PDB entry 8FS8 | electron microscopy, 3.04 A resolution | chains B and C of the 11 polymer chains in the assembly

[Chain B]
Protein: Replication factor C subunit 4
Source organism: Saccharomyces cerevisiae
UniProt: P40339 (RFC4_YEAST); residues 1-323 here = UniProt positions 1-323
Amino-acid sequence (323 residues; numbered 1 to 323; the number before each row is that of its first residue):
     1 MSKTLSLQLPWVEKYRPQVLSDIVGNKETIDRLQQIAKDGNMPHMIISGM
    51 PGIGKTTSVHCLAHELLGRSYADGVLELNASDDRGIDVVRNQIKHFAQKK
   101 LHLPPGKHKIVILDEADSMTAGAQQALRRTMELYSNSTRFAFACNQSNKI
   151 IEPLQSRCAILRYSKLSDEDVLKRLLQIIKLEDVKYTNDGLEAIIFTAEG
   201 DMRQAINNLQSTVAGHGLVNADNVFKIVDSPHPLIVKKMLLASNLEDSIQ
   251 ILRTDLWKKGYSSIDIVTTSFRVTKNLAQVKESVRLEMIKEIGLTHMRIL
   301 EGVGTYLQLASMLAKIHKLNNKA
Disordered / not traced: 1-4
Ion coordination: Mg2+: T56 (together with ATP-gamma-S)
Residues lining bound ligands:
  - ATP-gamma-S (AGS; phosphothiophosphoric acid-adenylate ester), molecule 1: V12, E13, Y15, R16, P17, D22, I23, V24, G25, M50, P51, G52, I53, G54, K55, T56, T57, N145, L166, R174, M202, R203
  - ATP-gamma-S (AGS), molecule 2: R128, E132, P153, S156
Swiss-Prot annotation at these positions:
  - binding site (ATP): V12, V24, G49 to T57, N145, R203

[Chain C]
Protein: Replication factor C subunit 3
Source organism: Saccharomyces cerevisiae
UniProt: P38629 (RFC3_YEAST); numbering as in UniProt (aligned over 1-336)
Amino-acid sequence (336 residues; numbered 1 to 336; the number before each row is that of its first residue):
     1 MSTSTEKRSKENLPWVEKYRPETLDEVYGQNEVITTVRKFVDEGKLPHLL
    51 FYGPPGTGKTSTIVALAREIYGKNYSNMVLELNASDDRGIDVVRNQIKDF
   101 ASTRQIFSKGFKLIILDEADAMTNAAQNALRRVIERYTKNTRFCVLANYA
   151 HKLTPALLSRCTRFRFQPLPQEAIERRIANVLVHEKLKLSPNAEKALIEL
   201 SNGDMRRVLNVLQSCKATLDNPDEDEISDDVIYECCGAPRPSDLKAVLKS
   251 ILEDDWGTAHYTLNKVRSAKGLALIDLIEGIVKILEDYELQNEETRVHLL
   301 TKLADIEYSISKGGNDQIQGSAVIGAIKASFENETV
Disordered / not traced: 1-8, 336
Ion coordination: Mg2+: T60 (together with ATP-gamma-S)
Residues lining bound ligands:
  - ATP-gamma-S (AGS; phosphothiophosphoric acid-adenylate ester), molecule 1: V16, Y19, R20, P21, E26, V27, Y28, P55, G56, T57, G58, K59, T60, S61, D117, N148, L169, R177, M205, R206, L209
  - ATP-gamma-S (AGS), molecule 2: R131, A156, R160
Swiss-Prot annotation at these positions:
  - binding site (ATP): V16 to Y19, R20, Y28, G53 to S61, N148, R206
  - modified residue: S2 (N-acetylserine)

[How chain B and chain C interact]
Residue-residue contacts (97):
  L5(B) with K109(C), hydrogen bond (backbone-backbone); G110(C)
  S6(B) with G44(C), hydrogen bond (side chain-backbone); K45(C), hydrogen bond (side chain-backbone); F111(C)
  Q8(B) with K45(C); R142(C), hydrogen bond (backbone-side chain)
  L9(B) with K45(C), hydrogen bond (backbone-side chain)
  P10(B) with K45(C); T138(C); R142(C)
  W11(B) with K45(C)
  E13(B) with T138(C)
  R16(B) with E135(C), salt bridge
  P51(B) with A156(C), hydrophobic
  N79(B) with R132(C)
  A80(B) with R94(C), hydrogen bond (backbone-side chain); N128(C); A129(C)
  S81(B) with R94(C); K98(C), hydrogen bond (backbone-side chain); A129(C); R132(C); V133(C)
  D82(B) with R94(C); K98(C)
  D83(B) with R94(C), salt bridge
  R84(B) with R94(C)
  E115(B) with R131(C); R132(C), salt bridge
  S118(B) with N128(C), hydrogen bond
  D201(B) with S159(C), hydrogen bond
  R203(B) with E135(C), salt bridge; S159(C); R160(C)
  Q204(B) with L158(C); S159(C)
  N207(B) with S159(C)
  Q210(B) with K45(C)
  S211(B) with F40(C)
  A214(B) with K39(C); F40(C), hydrophobic; E43(C)
  K226(B) with E32(C)
  I227(B) with T36(C); F164(C), hydrophobic
  D229(B) with R165(C), salt bridge
  L245(B) with E293(C); R296(C); V297(C), hydrophobic
  R253(B) with E286(C)
  K258(B) with P168(C)
  K259(B) with R165(C), hydrogen bond (backbone-side chain); Q167(C)
  G260(B) with Y52(C); G53(C); P54(C); P168(C)
  Y261(B) with Y52(C); R163(C), hydrogen bond; R165(C)
  S262(B) with Y52(C), hydrogen bond (backbone-side chain); Y149(C)
  I264(B) with Y149(C), hydrophobic; H151(C)
  D265(B) with Y52(C), hydrogen bond; Y149(C); A150(C), hydrogen bond (side chain-backbone); H151(C), salt bridge
  T268(B) with H151(C)
  R298(B) with A304(C), hydrogen bond (side chain-backbone); D305(C), salt bridge; Y308(C)
  E301(B) with Y308(C), hydrogen bond; K312(C), salt bridge
  V303(B) with E307(C); Y308(C), hydrophobic; S311(C)
  T305(B) with E279(C); E307(C), hydrogen bond
  Y306(B) with E286(C), hydrogen bond
  L307(B) with V282(C), hydrophobic; L300(C), hydrophobic; L303(C); A304(C); E307(C)
  Q308(B) with A304(C); E307(C), hydrogen bond
  A310(B) with L300(C)
  S311(B) with L300(C); T301(C); A304(C)
  A314(B) with V297(C); L300(C), hydrophobic
  K315(B) with T301(C)
  H317(B) with E293(C)
  A323(B) with E294(C)
Interface residues without a listed pair, chain B (61 interface residues in all): V12, G52, E77, D114, N145, G215, E246, I249, W257, K318, K322
Interface residues without a listed pair, chain C (59 interface residues in all): L46, P47, R136, K139, N148, P155, C161, T162

[Summary]
The interface between chain B and chain C involves 61 residues on one side and 59 on the other; the contacts
include 19 hydrogen bonds and 8 salt bridges. Among the polar pairs are R16(B)-E135(C), D83(B)-R94(C) and
E115(B)-R132(C).
Here chain B is Replication factor C subunit 4 and chain C is Replication factor C subunit 3, both from
Saccharomyces cerevisiae. Entry 8FS8 (Structure of S. cerevisiae Rad24-RFC loading the 9-1-1 clamp onto a 5-nt
gapped DNA (9-1-1 encircling ...) was determined by electron microscopy together with 8FS3, 8FS4, 8FS5, 8FS6
and 8FS7 from the same study.
